PDB entry 3TV5 | X-ray diffraction, 2.80 A resolution | chain A

Chain A:
Name: Acetyl-CoA carboxylase
Organism: Saccharomyces cerevisiae S288c
Notes: EC 6.4.1.2, 6.3.4.14; fragment: Carboxyltransferase domain
Reference sequence: Q00955 (ACAC_YEAST); residues 1476-2233 here = UniProt positions 1476-2233
Sequence (769 residues; numbered 1473 to 2241; the number before each row is that of its first residue):
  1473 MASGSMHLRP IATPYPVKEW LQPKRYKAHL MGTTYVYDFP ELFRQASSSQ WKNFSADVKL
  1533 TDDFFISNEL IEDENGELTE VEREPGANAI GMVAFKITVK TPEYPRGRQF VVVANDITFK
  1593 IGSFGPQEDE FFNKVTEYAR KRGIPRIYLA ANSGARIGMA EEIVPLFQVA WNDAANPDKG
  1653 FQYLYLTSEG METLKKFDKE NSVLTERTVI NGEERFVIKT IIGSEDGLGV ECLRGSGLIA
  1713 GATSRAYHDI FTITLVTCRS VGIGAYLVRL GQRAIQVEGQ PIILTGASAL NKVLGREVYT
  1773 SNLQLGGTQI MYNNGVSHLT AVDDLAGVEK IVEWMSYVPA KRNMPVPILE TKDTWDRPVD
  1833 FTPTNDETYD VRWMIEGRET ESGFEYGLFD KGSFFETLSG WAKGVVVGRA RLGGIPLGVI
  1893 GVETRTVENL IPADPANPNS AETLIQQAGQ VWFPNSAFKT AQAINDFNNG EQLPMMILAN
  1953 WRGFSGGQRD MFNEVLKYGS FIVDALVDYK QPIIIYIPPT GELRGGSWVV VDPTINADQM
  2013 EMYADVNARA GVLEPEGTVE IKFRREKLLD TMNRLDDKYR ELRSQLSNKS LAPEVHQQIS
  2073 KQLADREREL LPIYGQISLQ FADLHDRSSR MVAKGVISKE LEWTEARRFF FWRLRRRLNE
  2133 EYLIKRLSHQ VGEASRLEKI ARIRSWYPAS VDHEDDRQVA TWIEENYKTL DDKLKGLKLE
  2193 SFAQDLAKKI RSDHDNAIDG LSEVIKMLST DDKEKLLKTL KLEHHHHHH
Disordered / not traced: 1473-1479, 2053-2072, 2196-2241
Construct notes: expression tag (1473-1475, 2234-2241); engineered mutation S1760 (Pro in Q00955), L1762 (Ile in Q00955), V1765 (Met in Q00955), Q1919 (Glu in Q00955), A1920 (Pro in Q00955), F1925 (His in Q00955), E2028 (Gln in Q00955), T2030 (Met in Q00955), E2032 (Gly in Q00955)
Small-molecule neighbours: RCP ((3R)-1'-(9-anthrylcarbonyl)-3-(morpholin-4-ylcarbonyl)-1,4'-bipiperidine): T1757, A1761, L1762, K1764, V1765, V1923, F1925, R1954, G1955, F1956, S1957, G1958, G1959, L2025, E2026, E2028, G2029, E2032, I2033
Swiss-Prot annotation at these positions:
  - binding site (acetyl-CoA): A1627 to I1629, G1998
  - binding site (CoA): R1731, K2034, R2036
Reported in the primary citation:
  - binding site for RCP: T1757 to K1764, R1954 to G1959, E2026 to E2032
  - conformationally variable residues (order/disorder transition): L2047 to L2082

In short:
Bound to chain A: compound RCP. Curated annotation (UniProt) lists 4 acetyl-CoA-binding residues and 3
CoA-binding residues. From the paper: a binding site for RCP at T1757, R1954 and E2026; conformational
variability at L2047.
Chain A is Acetyl-CoA carboxylase (Saccharomyces cerevisiae S288c); the structure, Crystal Structure of the
humanized carboxyltransferase domain of yeast Acetyl-coA caroxylase in complex with compound 1, was determined
by X-ray diffraction, deposited together with 3TVU and 3TVW.
